PDB entry 3SJB | X-ray diffraction, 3.30 A resolution | chains A and C of the 4 polymer chains in the assembly

Chain A:
Name: ATPase GET3
Organism: Saccharomyces cerevisiae
Notes: EC 3.6.-.-
UniProt: Q12154 (GET3_YEAST); residue numbers follow UniProt; this construct covers 1-354
Sequence (362 residues; each row starts with the number of its first residue):
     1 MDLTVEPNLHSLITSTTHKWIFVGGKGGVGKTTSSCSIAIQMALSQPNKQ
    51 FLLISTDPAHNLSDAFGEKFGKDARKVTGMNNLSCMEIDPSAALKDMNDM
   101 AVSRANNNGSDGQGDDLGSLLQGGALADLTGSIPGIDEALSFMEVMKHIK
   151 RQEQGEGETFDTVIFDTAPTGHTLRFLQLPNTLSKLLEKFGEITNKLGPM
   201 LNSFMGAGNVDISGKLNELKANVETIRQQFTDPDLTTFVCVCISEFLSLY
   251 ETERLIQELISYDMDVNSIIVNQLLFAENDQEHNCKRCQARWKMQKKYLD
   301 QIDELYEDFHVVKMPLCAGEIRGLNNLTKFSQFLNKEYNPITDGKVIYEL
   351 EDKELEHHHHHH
Not modelled in the structure: 1-3, 99-126, 179-213, 355-362
Differences from the reference sequence: expression tag (355-362)
Swiss-Prot annotation at these positions:
  - active site: Asp57
  - binding site (ATP): Lys26 to Thr33, Glu245, Asn272, Pro315 to Arg322
  - binding site (Zn(2+)): Cys285, Cys288
  - mutagenesis: Gly30 (G30R: Abolishes ATPase activity, leading to secretion of resident ER proteins), Asp57 (D57N: Abolishes ATP hydrolysis), Cys285 (C285S: Prevents dimerization; when associated with S-288), Cys288 (C288S: Prevents dimerization; when associated with S-285)
Metal / ion sites: Zn2+: Cys285, Cys288 (shared with 2 residues of chain B)

Chain C:
Name: Golgi to ER traffic protein 1
Organism: Saccharomyces cerevisiae
Notes: fragment: Get1 cytosolic domain from residue 19 to 103
UniProt: P53192 (GET1_YEAST); residue numbers follow UniProt; this construct covers 19-103
Sequence (93 residues; row label = number of the first residue in the row):
    18 MQYTNKYHEKWISKFAPGNELSKKYLAKVKERHELKEFNNSISAQDNYAK
    68 WTKNNRKLDSLDKEINNLKDEIQSENKAFQAHLHKLEHHHHHH
Not modelled in the structure: 18-36, 100-110
Differences from the reference sequence: expression tag (18, 104-110)

How chain A and chain C interact:
Residue-residue contacts - 14 pairs, chain A then chain C:
  Gly27(A) - Gln62(C)  hydrogen bond (backbone-side chain)
  Gly28(A) - Gln62(C)  hydrogen bond (backbone-side chain)
  Pro58(A) - Asn57(C)
  Pro58(A) - Ser58(C)
  Pro58(A) - Ile59(C)
  Pro58(A) - Ser60(C)
  Ala59(A) - Ser60(C)
  Ala59(A) - Asp63(C)
  Asp89(A) - Ser58(C)
  Ser91(A) - Glu54(C)
  Ser91(A) - Asn57(C)
  Lys95(A) - Glu54(C)
  Asp128(A) - Leu43(C)
  Asp137(A) - His50(C)  salt bridge
Also at the interface, not in a pair above, chain A (15 interface residues in all): Lys26, Asp57, Ala127, Gly131, Pro169, Thr170
Also at the interface, not in a pair above, chain C (13 interface residues in all): Tyr42, Val46, Ala61, Trp68

In short:
The interface between chain A and chain C involves 15 residues on one side and 13 on the other; the contacts
include 2 hydrogen bonds and 1 salt bridge. Polar contacts include Asp137(A)-His50(C), Gly27(A)-Gln62(C) and
Gly28(A)-Gln62(C).
Chain A is ATPase GET3 and chain C is Golgi to ER traffic protein 1, both from Saccharomyces cerevisiae; the
structure, Crystal structure of S. cerevisiae Get3 in the open state in complex with Get1 cytosolic domain,
was determined by X-ray diffraction (same publication as 3SJD, 3SJA and 3SJC).
